Entry 2ZWT (X-ray diffraction, 1.35 A resolution); this record covers chain A.

== Chain A ==
Protein: Camphor 5-monooxygenase
From: Pseudomonas putida
Notes: EC 1.14.15.1
Reference sequence: P00183 (CPXA_PSEPU); residues 0-414 here correspond to UniProt positions 1-415 (UniProt number = residue number + 1)
Chain sequence (415 residues; row label = number of the first residue in the row; numbering starts at 0):
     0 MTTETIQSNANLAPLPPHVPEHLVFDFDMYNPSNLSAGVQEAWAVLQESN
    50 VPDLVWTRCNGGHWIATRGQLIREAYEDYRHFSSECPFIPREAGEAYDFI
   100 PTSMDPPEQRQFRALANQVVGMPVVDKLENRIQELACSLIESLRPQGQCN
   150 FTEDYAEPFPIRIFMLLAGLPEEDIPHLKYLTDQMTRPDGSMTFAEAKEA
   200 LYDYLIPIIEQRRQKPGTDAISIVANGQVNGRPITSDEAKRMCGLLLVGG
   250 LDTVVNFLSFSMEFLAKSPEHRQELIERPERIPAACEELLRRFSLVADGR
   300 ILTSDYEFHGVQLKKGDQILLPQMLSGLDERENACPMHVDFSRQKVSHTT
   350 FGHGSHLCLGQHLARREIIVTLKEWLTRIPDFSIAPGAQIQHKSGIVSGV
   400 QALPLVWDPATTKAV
Unresolved in the structure: 0-9
Bound ions: K+: E84, G93, E94, Y96; heme Fe near C357 (its only coordinating residue here)
Small-molecule neighbours:
  - camphor (CAM): F87, Y96, T101, T185, L244, V247, G248, T252, V295, D297, I395, V396
  - heme (HEM): Y75, P100, T101, Q108, R112, V119, F163, L244, L245, G248, G249, T252, V253, F256, L289, L294, V295, D297, R299, Q322, T349, F350, G351, S354, H355, L356, C357, L358, G359, L362, A363
What the authors report for this chain:
  - binding site for heme: T101
  - conformationally variable residues (side-chain flip): T101
  - contacts within the chain: Y96-T101
  - binding site for camphor: Y96

== In short ==
Chain A binds heme and camphor. E84, G93, E94 and Y96 coordinate K+. From the paper: a binding site for heme
at T101; a binding site for camphor at Y96.
Chain A is Camphor 5-monooxygenase (Pseudomonas putida); the structure, Crystal Structure of Ferric Cytochrome
P450cam, was determined by X-ray diffraction (same publication as 2ZWU).
